1UC4 - chains A and L of the 6 polymer chains in the assembly; structure by X-ray diffraction, 1.80 A resolution.

Chain A (and L):
Protein: diol dehydrase alpha subunit
From: Klebsiella oxytoca
Notes: EC 4.2.1.28; chain L of this document is another copy of the same molecule, construct and numbering; everything in this record applies to it too
Reference sequence: Q59470 (Q59470_KLEOX); residue numbers follow UniProt; this construct covers 1-554
Chain sequence (554 residues; each row starts with the number of its first residue):
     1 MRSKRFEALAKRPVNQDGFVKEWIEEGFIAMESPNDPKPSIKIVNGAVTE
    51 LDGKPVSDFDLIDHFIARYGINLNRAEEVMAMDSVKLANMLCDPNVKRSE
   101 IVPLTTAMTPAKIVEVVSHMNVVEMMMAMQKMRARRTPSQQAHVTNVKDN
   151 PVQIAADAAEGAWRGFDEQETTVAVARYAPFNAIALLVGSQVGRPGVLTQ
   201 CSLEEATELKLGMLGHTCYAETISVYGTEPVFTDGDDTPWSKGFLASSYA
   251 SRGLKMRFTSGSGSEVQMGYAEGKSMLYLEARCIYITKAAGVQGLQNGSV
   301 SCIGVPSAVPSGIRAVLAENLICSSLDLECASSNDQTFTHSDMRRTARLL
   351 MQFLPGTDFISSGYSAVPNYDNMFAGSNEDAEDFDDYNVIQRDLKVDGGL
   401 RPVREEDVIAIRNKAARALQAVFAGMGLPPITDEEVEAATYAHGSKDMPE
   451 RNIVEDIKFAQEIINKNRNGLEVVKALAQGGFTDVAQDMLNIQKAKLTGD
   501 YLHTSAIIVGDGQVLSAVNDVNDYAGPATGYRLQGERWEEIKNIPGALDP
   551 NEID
Disordered / not traced: 552-554
Ion coordination: K+: Gln141, Glu170, Glu221, Gln296, Ser362 (together with s-1,2-propanediol)
Small-molecule neighbours:
  - cyanocobalamin (CNC): Thr172, Val173, Ser202, Leu203, Glu205, Thr222, Ser224, Tyr226, Asp234, Gly235, Gln267, Met268, Ser301, Cys302, Gln336, Met373, Phe374, Ala375
  - s-1,2-propanediol (PGO): His143, Glu170, Glu221, Thr222, Gln296, Val300, Ser301, Asp335, Gln336, Ser362, Gly363, Phe374

How chain A and chain L interact:
Residue-residue contacts - 202 pairs, chain A then chain L:
  Met1(A) with Glu437(L); Tyr441(L)
  Arg2(A) with Glu405(L), salt bridge; Tyr441(L)
  Ser3(A) with Glu405(L), hydrogen bond (backbone-side chain); Tyr441(L)
  Lys4(A) with Tyr441(L), hydrogen bond (backbone-backbone); His443(L); Asp447(L)
  Arg5(A) with Asp157(L), salt bridge; Glu160(L), salt bridge; Ala366(L); Val367(L); Pro368(L); Ala381(L); Arg412(L); His443(L), hydrogen bond
  Phe6(A) with Arg164(L); Val403(L), hydrophobic; Glu405(L); Val408(L), hydrophobic
  Ala8(A) with His443(L)
  Leu9(A) with Arg164(L); Ala381(L); Glu382(L); Asp385(L)
  Arg12(A) with Glu382(L), hydrogen bond (side chain-backbone); Asp383(L), salt bridge; Asp386(L), salt bridge
  Val14(A) with Asp386(L); Val389(L), hydrophobic
  Asn15(A) with Asp385(L), hydrogen bond
  Phe19(A) with Val389(L), hydrophobic; Ile544(L), hydrophobic; Gly546(L); Ala547(L); Leu548(L), hydrogen bond (backbone-backbone)
  Val20(A) with Arg392(L), hydrogen bond (backbone-side chain); Leu548(L)
  Lys21(A) with Ala547(L); Leu548(L), hydrogen bond (backbone-backbone); Asp549(L); Pro550(L)
  Glu22(A) with Lys542(L), salt bridge
  Trp23(A) with Pro550(L), hydrophobic; Asn551(L)
  Glu32(A) with Lys395(L), salt bridge
  Val85(A) with Pro527(L); Ala528(L), hydrophobic
  Ala88(A) with Pro527(L)
  Asn89(A) with Asn95(L), hydrogen bond; Ala525(L), hydrogen bond (side chain-backbone); Pro527(L)
  Cys92(A) with Met127(L), hydrophobic; Pro527(L)
  Asp93(A) with Asp93(L); Asn95(L), hydrogen bond
  Pro94(A) with Pro94(L)
  Asn95(A) with Asn89(L), hydrogen bond; Asp93(L), hydrogen bond
  His119(A) with Pro527(L); Ala528(L), hydrogen bond (backbone-backbone); Arg532(L)
  Asn121(A) with Gln130(L), hydrogen bond; Arg532(L)
  Val122(A) with Leu354(L), hydrophobic; Leu394(L)
  Val123(A) with Met126(L); Met127(L); Gln130(L); Leu354(L); Pro355(L)
  Glu124(A) with Gln130(L); Tyr524(L), hydrogen bond; Gly526(L); Pro527(L); Arg532(L), salt bridge
  Met126(A) with Val123(L); Met126(L), hydrophobic; Leu354(L), hydrophobic
  Met127(A) with Cys92(L), hydrophobic; Val123(L); Met127(L), hydrophobic
  Gln130(A) with Asn121(L), hydrogen bond; Val123(L); Glu124(L)
  Asp157(A) with Arg5(L), salt bridge
  Glu160(A) with Arg5(L), salt bridge
  Arg164(A) with Phe6(L); Leu9(L)
  Ser307(A) with Asp393(L)
  Ala308(A) with Arg392(L), hydrogen bond (backbone-side chain)
  Val309(A) with Arg392(L)
  Pro310(A) with Arg392(L); Trp538(L), hydrophobic; Lys542(L)
  Ser311(A) with Arg392(L), hydrogen bond (backbone-backbone); Asp393(L)
  Gly312(A) with Asp393(L), hydrogen bond (backbone-backbone)
  Ile313(A) with Asp393(L), hydrogen bond (backbone-backbone); Leu394(L), hydrophobic
  Arg314(A) with Asp393(L), hydrogen bond (backbone-backbone); Leu394(L); Lys395(L)
  Ser341(A) with Asp386(L), hydrogen bond
  Asp342(A) with Asp342(L)
  Met343(A) with Arg345(L); Thr346(L); Asp383(L); Asp386(L)
  Arg344(A) with Val389(L); Asp393(L), salt bridge
  Arg345(A) with Met343(L)
  Thr346(A) with Met343(L)
  Ala347(A) with Leu350(L), hydrophobic
  Leu350(A) with Ala347(L), hydrophobic; Leu350(L), hydrophobic
  Met351(A) with Leu354(L), hydrophobic; Leu394(L), hydrophobic
  Leu354(A) with Val123(L); Met126(L), hydrophobic; Met351(L), hydrophobic
  Pro355(A) with Val123(L)
  Ala366(A) with Arg5(L)
  Pro368(A) with Arg5(L)
  Ala381(A) with Arg5(L); Leu9(L)
  Glu382(A) with Leu9(L); Arg12(L), hydrogen bond (backbone-side chain)
  Asp383(A) with Arg12(L), salt bridge; Met343(L)
  Asp385(A) with Leu9(L); Asn15(L), hydrogen bond
  Asp386(A) with Arg12(L), salt bridge; Val14(L); Ser341(L), hydrogen bond; Met343(L)
  Val389(A) with Val14(L), hydrophobic; Phe19(L), hydrophobic; Arg344(L)
  Arg392(A) with Phe19(L); Val20(L), hydrogen bond (side chain-backbone); Ala308(L), hydrogen bond (side chain-backbone); Val309(L); Pro310(L); Ser311(L), hydrogen bond (backbone-backbone)
  Asp393(A) with Ser307(L); Ser311(L); Gly312(L), hydrogen bond (backbone-backbone); Ile313(L), hydrogen bond (backbone-backbone); Arg314(L), hydrogen bond (backbone-backbone); Arg344(L), salt bridge
  Leu394(A) with Val122(L); Ile313(L), hydrophobic; Arg314(L)
  Lys395(A) with Glu32(L), salt bridge; Arg314(L)
  Val396(A) with Val122(L), hydrophobic
  Val403(A) with Phe6(L)
  Glu405(A) with Arg2(L), salt bridge; Ser3(L), hydrogen bond (side chain-backbone); Phe6(L)
  Val408(A) with Phe6(L), hydrophobic
  Ile409(A) with Met1(L)
  Tyr441(A) with Met1(L), hydrophobic; Arg2(L); Ser3(L); Lys4(L), hydrogen bond (backbone-backbone)
  Ala442(A) with Arg5(L)
  His443(A) with Lys4(L); Arg5(L), hydrogen bond (backbone-side chain); Ala8(L)
  Asp447(A) with Lys4(L)
  Tyr524(A) with Glu124(L), hydrogen bond
  Ala525(A) with Asn89(L), hydrogen bond (backbone-side chain)
  Gly526(A) with Glu124(L)
  Pro527(A) with Val85(L); Ala88(L); Asn89(L); Cys92(L); His119(L); Glu124(L)
  Ala528(A) with Val85(L), hydrophobic; His119(L), hydrogen bond (backbone-backbone)
  Arg532(A) with His119(L); Asn121(L); Glu124(L), salt bridge
  Trp538(A) with Pro310(L), hydrophobic; Ser311(L)
  Lys542(A) with Glu22(L), salt bridge; Pro310(L)
  Asn543(A) with Lys21(L)
  Ile544(A) with Phe19(L), hydrophobic
  Gly546(A) with Phe19(L)
  Ala547(A) with Phe19(L); Lys21(L)
  Leu548(A) with Phe19(L); Val20(L); Lys21(L), hydrogen bond (backbone-backbone)
  Pro550(A) with Lys21(L); Trp23(L), hydrophobic
  Asn551(A) with Trp23(L), hydrogen bond
Interface residues without a listed pair, chain A (98 interface residues in all): Met120, Val367, Phe384, Ile390, Arg404, Arg412, Pro545, Asp549
Interface residues without a listed pair, chain L (98 interface residues in all): Met120, Phe384, Ile390, Val396, Arg404, Ile409, Ala442, Pro545

Overview:
Chain A and chain L each contribute 98 residues to their interface; the contacts include 40 hydrogen bonds and
18 salt bridges. Polar pairs include Arg2(A)-Glu405(L), Arg5(A)-Asp157(L) and Arg5(A)-Glu160(L). Chain A binds
s-1,2-propanediol and cyanocobalamin. Gln141(A), Glu170(A), Glu221(A), Gln296(A) and Ser362(A) coordinate K+.
Chain A and chain L are both diol dehydrase alpha subunit (Klebsiella oxytoca); the structure, Structure of
diol dehydratase complexed with (S)-1,2-propanediol, was determined by X-ray diffraction, deposited together
with 1UC5.
